1SXQ - chains E and A of the 3 polymer chains in the assembly; structure by X-ray diffraction, 1.80 A resolution.

# Chain E
Molecule: 13-nt DNA strand
Sequence (13 nucleotides; each row starts with the number of its first residue):
    14 AAAAAACTTTTTT

# Chain A
Molecule: DNA beta-glucosyltransferase
Source organism: Enterobacteria phage T4
Notes: EC 2.4.1.27
UniProt: P04547 (GSTB_BPT4); residue numbers follow UniProt; this construct covers 1-351
Chain sequence (351 residues; row label = number of the first residue in the row):
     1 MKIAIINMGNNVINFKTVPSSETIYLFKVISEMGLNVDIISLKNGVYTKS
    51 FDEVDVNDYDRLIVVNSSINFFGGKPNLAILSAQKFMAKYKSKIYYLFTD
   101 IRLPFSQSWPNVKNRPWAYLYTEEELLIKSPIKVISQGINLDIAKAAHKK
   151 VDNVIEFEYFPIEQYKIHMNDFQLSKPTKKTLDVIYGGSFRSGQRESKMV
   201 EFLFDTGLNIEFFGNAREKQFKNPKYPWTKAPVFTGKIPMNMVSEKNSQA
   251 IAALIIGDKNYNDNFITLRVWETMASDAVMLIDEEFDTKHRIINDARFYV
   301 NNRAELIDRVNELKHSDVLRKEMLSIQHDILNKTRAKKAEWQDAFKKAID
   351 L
Small-molecule neighbours: UDP (uridine-5'-diphosphate): Val18, Tyr186, Gly187, Gly188, Ser189, Arg191, Arg195, Phe213, Gly214, Gly236, Lys237, Ile238, Pro239, Met240, Val243, Ile256, Tyr261, Thr267, Leu268, Arg269, Glu272

# Interface between chain E and chain A
Residue-residue contacts (13):
  DA14(E) - Gly74(A)  sugar contact
  DA14(E) - Lys75(A)  phosphate contact
  DA14(E) - Pro76(A)  base contact
  DA14(E) - Pro116(A)  phosphate contact
  DA14(E) - Trp117(A)  base contact
  DA14(E) - Tyr119(A)  hydrogen bond to the base
  DA14(E) - Leu120(A)  base contact
  DA15(E) - Phe72(A)  base contact
  DA15(E) - Gly73(A)  sugar contact
  DA15(E) - Lys75(A)  hydrogen bond to the base
  DA18(E) - Lys219(A)  phosphate contact
  DA19(E) - Arg217(A)  salt bridge to the phosphate
  DA19(E) - Lys219(A)  phosphate contact

# In short
4 residues of chain E face 11 of chain A across their interface; the contacts include 2 hydrogen bonds and 1
salt bridge. Polar contacts include DA14(E)-Tyr119(A), DA15(E)-Lys75(A) and DA19(E)-Arg217(A). Bound to chain
A: UDP.
Here chain E is a 13-nt DNA strand and chain A is DNA beta-glucosyltransferase (Enterobacteria phage T4).
Entry 1SXQ (BGT in complex with a 13mer DNA containing a central C:G base pair and UDP) was determined by
X-ray diffraction (same publication as 1SXP).
